7BKE - chains A and a of the 9 polymer chains in the assembly; structure by electron microscopy, 2.80 A resolution.

== Chain A (and a) ==
Protein: CoB--CoM heterodisulfide reductase iron-sulfur subunit A
From: Methanospirillum hungatei JF-1
Notes: EC 1.8.-.-; chain a of this document is another copy of the same molecule, construct and numbering; everything in this record applies to it too
Reference sequence: Q2FKZ1 (Q2FKZ1_METHJ); numbering as in UniProt (aligned over 1-671)
Chain sequence (671 residues; numbered 1 to 671; the number before each row is that of its first residue):
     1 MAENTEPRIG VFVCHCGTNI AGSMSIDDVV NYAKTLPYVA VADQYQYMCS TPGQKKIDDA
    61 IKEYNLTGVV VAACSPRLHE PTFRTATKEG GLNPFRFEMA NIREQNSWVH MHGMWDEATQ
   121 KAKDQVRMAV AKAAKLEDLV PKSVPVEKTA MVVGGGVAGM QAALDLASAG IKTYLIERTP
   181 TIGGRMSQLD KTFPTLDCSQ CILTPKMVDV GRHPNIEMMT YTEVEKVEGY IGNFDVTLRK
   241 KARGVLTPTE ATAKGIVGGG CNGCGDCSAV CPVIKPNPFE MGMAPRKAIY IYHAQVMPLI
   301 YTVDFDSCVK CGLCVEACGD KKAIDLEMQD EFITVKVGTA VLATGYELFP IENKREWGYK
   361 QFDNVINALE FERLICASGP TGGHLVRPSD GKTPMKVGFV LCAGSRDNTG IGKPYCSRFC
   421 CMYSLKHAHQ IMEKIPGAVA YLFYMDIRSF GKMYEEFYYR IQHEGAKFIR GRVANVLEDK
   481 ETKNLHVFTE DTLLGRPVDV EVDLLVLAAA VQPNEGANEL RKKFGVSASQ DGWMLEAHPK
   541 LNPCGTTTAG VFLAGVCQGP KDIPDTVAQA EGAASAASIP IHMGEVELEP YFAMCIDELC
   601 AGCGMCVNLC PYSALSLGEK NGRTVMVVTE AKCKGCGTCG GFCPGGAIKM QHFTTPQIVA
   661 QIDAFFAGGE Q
Not modelled in the structure: 1-141, 589-671 (chain a: 1-6, 669-671)
Cystine bridges: Cys198-Cys201
Metal / ion sites: 4Fe-4S cluster Fe site 1: Cys261, Cys264, Cys267, Cys318; 4Fe-4S cluster Fe site 2: Cys271, Cys308, Cys311, Cys314; 4Fe-4S cluster Fe site 3: Cys402, Cys416, Cys420, Cys421
Small-molecule neighbours:
  - FAD (flavin-adenine dinucleotide): Val153, Gly154, Gly155, Gly156, Val157, Ala158, Gly159, Ile176, Glu177, Arg178, Thr179, Gly184, Arg185, Met186, Leu189, Lys191, Thr192, Phe193, Ala343, Thr344, Gly345, Tyr346, Leu348, Ala368, Leu369, Glu372, Phe419, Tyr423, Lys426, His427, Asn514, Leu520, Gly555, Val556, Lys561, Asp562, Ile563, Pro564, Thr566
  - 4Fe-4S cluster (SF4), molecule 1: Val245, Gly260, Cys261, Asn262, Gly263, Cys264, Gly265, Asp266, Cys267, Ile289, Tyr301, Cys318, Lys321, Ala323, Ile324
  - 4Fe-4S cluster (SF4), molecule 2: Cys271, Pro272, Val273, Ala288, Ile289, Val303, Cys308, Val309, Lys310, Cys311, Gly312, Leu313, Cys314, Leu326
  - 4Fe-4S cluster (SF4), molecule 3: Leu401, Cys402, Ser405, Arg406, Cys416, Ser417, Arg418, Phe419, Cys420, Cys421, Asp446, Arg448

== How chain A and chain a interact ==
Pairs across the interface - 103 pairs, chain A then chain a:
  Val157(A) with Leu541(a), hydrophobic
  Asp165(A) with Ser575(a), hydrogen bond; Ile579(a)
  Ser168(A) with Ile579(a); Met583(a)
  Ala169(A) with Ile579(a)
  Phe193(A) with Lys540(a), hydrogen bond (backbone-side chain)
  Pro194(A) with Lys540(a)
  Thr195(A) with Pro539(a); Lys540(a)
  Asp197(A) with His538(a)
  Cys201(A) with Leu78(a)
  Ile202(A) with His538(a); Leu541(a)
  Thr204(A) with His79(a)
  Lys206(A) with Leu541(a)
  Arg212(A) with Gln54(a); Thr82(a); Thr85(a)
  Asn262(A) with Pro52(a)
  Gln295(A) with Tyr47(a)
  Leu299(A) with Pro52(a)
  Arg406(A) with Glu455(a), salt bridge
  Asn408(A) with Tyr459(a)
  Pro414(A) with Glu455(a); Glu456(a)
  Tyr415(A) with Glu456(a)
  Cys416(A) with Ser449(a)
  Arg418(A) with Arg418(a); Phe450(a); Gly451(a); Asp565(a), salt bridge
  Asp446(A) with Asp446(a); Ile447(a), hydrogen bond (side chain-backbone)
  Ile447(A) with Asp446(a), hydrogen bond (backbone-side chain); Arg448(a), hydrogen bond (backbone-side chain)
  Arg448(A) with Ile447(a), hydrogen bond (side chain-backbone); Arg448(a); Ser449(a), hydrogen bond (side chain-backbone); Glu455(a), salt bridge
  Ser449(A) with Cys416(a); Arg448(a), hydrogen bond (backbone-side chain)
  Phe450(A) with Arg418(a); Phe450(a), hydrophobic
  Gly451(A) with Arg418(a)
  Lys452(A) with Ser529(a), hydrogen bond; Asp531(a); Met534(a), hydrogen bond (side chain-backbone); Glu536(a), salt bridge; Gln558(a), hydrogen bond (side chain-backbone)
  Met453(A) with Asp531(a)
  Glu455(A) with Arg406(a), salt bridge; Pro414(a); Arg448(a), salt bridge
  Glu456(A) with Pro414(a); Tyr415(a); Asp531(a)
  Tyr459(A) with Asn408(a)
  Arg470(A) with Leu493(a)
  Thr492(A) with Leu493(a)
  Leu493(A) with Arg470(a); Thr492(a)
  Ser529(A) with Lys452(a), hydrogen bond
  Asp531(A) with Lys452(a); Met453(a); Glu456(a)
  Met534(A) with Lys452(a), hydrogen bond (backbone-side chain)
  Glu536(A) with Lys452(a), salt bridge
  His538(A) with Ile202(a)
  Pro539(A) with Thr195(a); Pro564(a)
  Lys540(A) with Phe193(a), hydrogen bond (side chain-backbone); Pro194(a); Asp197(a); Pro564(a)
  Leu541(A) with Val157(a), hydrophobic; Ile202(a); Lys206(a); Ile563(a), hydrophobic
  Pro543(A) with Pro564(a); Val567(a)
  Gln558(A) with Lys452(a), hydrogen bond (backbone-side chain)
  Ile563(A) with Leu541(a), hydrophobic
  Pro564(A) with Pro539(a); Lys540(a); Pro543(a)
  Asp565(A) with Arg418(a), salt bridge
  Val567(A) with Pro543(a)
  Ala568(A) with Ala568(a); Gln569(a)
  Gln569(A) with Ala568(a)
  Glu571(A) with Gly572(a); Ser575(a)
  Gly572(A) with Glu571(a); Gly572(a)
  Ser575(A) with Asp165(a), hydrogen bond; Glu571(a); Ser575(a)
  Ile579(A) with Asp165(a); Ser168(a); Ala169(a)
  His582(A) with His582(a)
  Met583(A) with Ser168(a)
Also at the interface, not in a pair above, chain A (71 interface residues in all): Gln161, Ala167, Gly170, Met186, Thr192, Leu203, Pro205, Ala294, Tyr444, Tyr458, Gln530, Trp533, Ala576
Also at the interface, not in a pair above, chain a (70 interface residues in all): Gln161, Ala167, Gly170, Met186, Thr192, Leu203, Tyr444, Tyr458, Gln530, Trp533, Ala576

== In short ==
71 residues of chain A face 70 of chain a across their interface, with 16 hydrogen bonds and 8 salt bridges.
Polar pairs include Arg406(A)-Glu455(a), Arg418(A)-Asp565(a) and Arg448(A)-Glu455(a). Ligands of chain A: 3
copies of 4Fe-4S cluster and flavin-adenine dinucleotide.
Both chains are CoB--CoM heterodisulfide reductase iron-sulfur subunit A (Methanospirillum hungatei JF-1).
Entry 7BKE (Formate dehydrogenase - heterodisulfide reductase - formylmethanofuran dehydrogenase complex from
Methanospirillum hungatei (heterodisulfide reductase core and ...) was determined by electron microscopy (same
publication as 7BKB, 7BKC and 7BKD).
